PDB entry 6V9X | electron microscopy, 3.30 A resolution | chains A and B of the 4 polymer chains in the assembly

== Chain A (and B) ==
Name: Transient receptor potential cation channel subfamily A member 1
Source organism: Homo sapiens
Notes: chain B of this document is another copy of the same molecule, construct and numbering; everything in this record applies to it too
UniProt: O75762 (TRPA1_HUMAN); numbering as in UniProt (aligned over 1-1119)
Chain sequence (1119 residues; numbered 1 to 1119; the number before each row is that of its first residue):
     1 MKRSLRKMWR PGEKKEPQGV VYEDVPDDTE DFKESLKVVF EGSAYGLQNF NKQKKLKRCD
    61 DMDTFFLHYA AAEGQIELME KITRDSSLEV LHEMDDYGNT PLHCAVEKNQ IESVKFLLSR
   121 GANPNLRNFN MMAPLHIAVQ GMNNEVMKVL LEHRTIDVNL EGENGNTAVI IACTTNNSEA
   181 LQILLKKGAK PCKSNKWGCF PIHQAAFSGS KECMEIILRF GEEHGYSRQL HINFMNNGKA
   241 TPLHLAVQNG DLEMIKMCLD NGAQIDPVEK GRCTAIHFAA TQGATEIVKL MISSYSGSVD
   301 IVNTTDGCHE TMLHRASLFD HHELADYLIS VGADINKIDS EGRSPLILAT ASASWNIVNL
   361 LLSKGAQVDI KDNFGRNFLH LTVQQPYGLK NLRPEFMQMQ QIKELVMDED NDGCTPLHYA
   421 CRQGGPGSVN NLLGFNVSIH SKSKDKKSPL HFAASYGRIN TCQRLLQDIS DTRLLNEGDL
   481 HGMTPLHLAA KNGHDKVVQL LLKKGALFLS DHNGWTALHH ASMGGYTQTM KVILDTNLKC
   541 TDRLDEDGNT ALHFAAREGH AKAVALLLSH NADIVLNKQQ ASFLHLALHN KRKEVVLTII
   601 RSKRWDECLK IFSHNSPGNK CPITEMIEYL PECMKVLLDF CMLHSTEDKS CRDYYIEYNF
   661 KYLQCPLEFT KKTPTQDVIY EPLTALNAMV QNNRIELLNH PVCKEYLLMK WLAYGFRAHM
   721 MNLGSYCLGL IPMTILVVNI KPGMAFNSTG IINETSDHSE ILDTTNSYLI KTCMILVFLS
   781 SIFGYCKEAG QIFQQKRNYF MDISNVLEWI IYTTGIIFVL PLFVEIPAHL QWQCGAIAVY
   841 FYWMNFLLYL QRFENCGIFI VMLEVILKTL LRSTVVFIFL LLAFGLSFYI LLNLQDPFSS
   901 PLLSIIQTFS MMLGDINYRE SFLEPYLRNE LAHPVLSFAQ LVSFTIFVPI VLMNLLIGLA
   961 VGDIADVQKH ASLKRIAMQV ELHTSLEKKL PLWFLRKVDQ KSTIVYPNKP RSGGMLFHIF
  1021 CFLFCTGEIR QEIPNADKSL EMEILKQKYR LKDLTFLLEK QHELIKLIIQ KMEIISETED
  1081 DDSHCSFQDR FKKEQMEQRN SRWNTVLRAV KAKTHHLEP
Unresolved in the structure: 1-446, 746-766, 791-801, 1010-1038, 1079-1119
Sequence notes: engineered mutation Asp-966 (Glu in O75762)
Modified / non-standard residues: Cys-621 (S-(2-amino-2-oxoethyl)-L-cysteine; YCM)
Reported in the primary citation:
  - conformationally variable residues (helix shift, loop rearrangement, side-chain flip): Gly-914, Asp-915, Ile-957, Val-961
  - mutagenesis - C641S: unchanged signaling
  - mutagenesis - C665S: decreased signaling in response to IA
  - mutagenesis - C665S: unchanged signaling in response to BIA
  - mutagenesis - C641S/C665S, K671A: abolished signaling in response to IA
  - mutagenesis - C641S/C665S: unchanged binding to BIA
  - mutagenesis - K671A (EC50 = 344): decreased signaling in response to AITC
  - mutagenesis - E788S: abolished signaling in response to calcium
  - mutagenesis - E788S: abolished signaling in response to carbachol

== Chain A / chain B interface ==
Pairs across the interface - 115 pairs, chain A then chain B:
  Lys-868(A) with Glu-854(B), salt bridge
  Arg-872(A) with Glu-854(B), salt bridge
  Val-875(A) with Leu-847(B); Leu-850(B), hydrophobic
  Val-876(A) with Leu-847(B), hydrophobic
  Phe-879(A) with Trp-843(B), hydrophobic; Phe-846(B), hydrophobic; Leu-847(B), hydrophobic
  Leu-880(A) with Met-844(B), hydrophobic
  Leu-882(A) with Trp-843(B), hydrophobic
  Ala-883(A) with Tyr-840(B); Trp-843(B), hydrophobic; Met-844(B), hydrophobic
  Phe-884(A) with Tyr-840(B), hydrophobic
  Leu-886(A) with Val-737(B), hydrophobic; Val-738(B), hydrophobic; Val-839(B), hydrophobic
  Ser-887(A) with Ala-836(B); Tyr-840(B)
  Tyr-889(A) with Val-737(B); Ile-740(B); Pro-742(B)
  Ile-890(A) with Val-737(B), hydrophobic; Pro-742(B), hydrophobic; Trp-832(B); Ala-836(B), hydrophobic
  Leu-891(A) with Ala-836(B), hydrophobic
  Asn-893(A) with Lys-741(B); Pro-742(B)
  Pro-901(A) with Val-738(B), hydrophobic
  Ile-916(A) with Asp-915(B)
  Asn-917(A) with Asp-915(B)
  Tyr-918(A) with Leu-913(B), hydrophobic; Asp-915(B)
  Arg-919(A) with Ile-906(B); Gln-907(B); Ser-910(B); Asp-915(B)
  Leu-923(A) with Ile-906(B), hydrophobic
  Leu-927(A) with Leu-903(B), hydrophobic
  Ala-932(A) with His-829(B)
  His-933(A) with His-829(B), hydrogen bond; Gln-833(B)
  Leu-936(A) with Gln-833(B)
  Gln-940(A) with Tyr-840(B)
  Val-942(A) with Phe-877(B), hydrophobic; Phe-909(B), hydrophobic
  Thr-945(A) with Leu-913(B)
  Ile-946(A) with Phe-877(B), hydrophobic
  Phe-947(A) with Thr-874(B)
  Ile-950(A) with Ser-873(B)
  Val-951(A) with Ile-866(B)
  Asn-954(A) with Thr-869(B); Ile-957(B); Ala-960(B); Ile-964(B)
  Leu-955(A) with Phe-859(B), hydrophobic; Ile-866(B), hydrophobic
  Gly-958(A) with Met-862(B); Ile-964(B)
  Leu-959(A) with Phe-859(B), hydrophobic
  Gly-962(A) with Gln-968(B)
  Leu-1040(A) with Leu-1040(B), hydrophobic
  Glu-1041(A) with Ser-1039(B); Leu-1040(B)
  Ile-1044(A) with Leu-1040(B), hydrophobic; Glu-1043(B); Ile-1044(B), hydrophobic; Gln-1047(B)
  Leu-1045(A) with Glu-1043(B)
  Gln-1047(A) with Gln-1047(B)
  Lys-1048(A) with Glu-1043(B), salt bridge; Gln-1047(B); Arg-1050(B)
  Leu-1051(A) with Gln-1047(B); Arg-1050(B); Leu-1051(B), hydrophobic; Leu-1054(B), hydrophobic
  Leu-1054(A) with Leu-1054(B), hydrophobic
  Thr-1055(A) with Arg-1050(B)
  Leu-1058(A) with Leu-1054(B), hydrophobic; Leu-1057(B), hydrophobic; Leu-1058(B), hydrophobic; Gln-1061(B)
  Glu-1059(A) with Leu-1057(B)
  Gln-1061(A) with Gln-1061(B)
  His-1062(A) with Leu-1057(B); Gln-1061(B); Leu-1064(B)
  Ile-1065(A) with Gln-1061(B); Leu-1064(B), hydrophobic; Ile-1065(B), hydrophobic
  Lys-1066(A) with Asn-492(B), hydrogen bond (side chain-backbone); Tyr-526(B), hydrogen bond; Leu-1064(B)
  Ile-1068(A) with Ile-1068(B), hydrophobic
  Ile-1069(A) with Tyr-456(B); Arg-458(B), hydrogen bond (backbone-side chain); Leu-1067(B), hydrophobic; Ile-1068(B), hydrophobic
  Gln-1070(A) with Tyr-456(B); Gly-457(B); Arg-458(B); Ile-459(B)
  Met-1072(A) with Arg-458(B), hydrogen bond (backbone-side chain); Ile-1068(B), hydrophobic; Lys-1071(B)
  Glu-1073(A) with Glu-1073(B)
  Ile-1074(A) with Phe-452(B), hydrophobic; Arg-458(B); Lys-1071(B)
  Ile-1075(A) with Glu-1073(B)
  Ser-1076(A) with Glu-1073(B)
  Glu-1077(A) with Gln-1070(B); Lys-1071(B), hydrogen bond (backbone-side chain)
Also at the interface, not in a pair above, chain A (66 interface residues in all): Phe-938, Leu-941, Ser-943, Val-961, Lys-1052
Also at the interface, not in a pair above, chain B (70 interface residues in all): His-494, Thr-734, Gly-835, Ile-837, Gln-851, Leu-870, Met-953, Leu-956, Lys-1060, Met-1072

== Summary ==
66 residues of chain A face 70 of chain B across their interface; the contacts include 6 hydrogen bonds and 3
salt bridges. Polar contacts include Lys-868(A)/Glu-854(B), Arg-872(A)/Glu-854(B) and Lys-1048(A)/Glu-1043(B).
The paper reports that C641S/C665S and K671A of chain A abolish signaling in response to IA; conformational
variability at Gly-914(A), Asp-915(A) and Ile-957(A) among others; 5 substitutions were tested in all.
Chain A and chain B are both Transient receptor potential cation channel subfamily A member 1 (Homo sapiens);
the structure, Structure of TRPA1 modified by iodoacetamide, PMAL-C8, was determined by electron microscopy,
deposited together with 6V9V, 6V9W and 6V9Y.
